PDB entry 3E2Z | X-ray diffraction, 2.81 A resolution | chains A and B

Chain A:
Molecule: Kynurenine-oxoglutarate transaminase 3
Source organism: Mus musculus
Notes: EC 2.6.1.7, 4.4.1.13
UniProt: Q71RI9 (KAT3_MOUSE); residues 42-451 here = UniProt positions 42-451
Chain sequence (410 residues; each row starts with the number of its first residue):
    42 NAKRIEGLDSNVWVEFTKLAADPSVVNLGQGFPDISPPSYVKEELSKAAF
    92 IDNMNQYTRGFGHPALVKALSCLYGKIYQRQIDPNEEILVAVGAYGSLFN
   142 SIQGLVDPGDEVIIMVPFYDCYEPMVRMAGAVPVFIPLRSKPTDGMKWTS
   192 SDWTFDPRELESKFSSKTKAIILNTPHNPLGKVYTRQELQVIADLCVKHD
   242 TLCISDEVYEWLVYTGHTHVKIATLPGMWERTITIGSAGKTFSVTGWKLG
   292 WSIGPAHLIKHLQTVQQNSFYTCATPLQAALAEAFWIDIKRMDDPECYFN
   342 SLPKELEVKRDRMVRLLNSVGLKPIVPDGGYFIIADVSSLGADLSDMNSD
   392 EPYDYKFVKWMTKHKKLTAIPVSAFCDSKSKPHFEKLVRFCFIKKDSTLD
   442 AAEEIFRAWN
Modified / non-standard residues: K281 ((2S)-2-amino-6-[[3-hydroxy-2-methyl-5-(phosphonooxymethyl)pyridin-4-yl]methylideneamino]hexanoic acid; LLP)
Residues lining bound ligands:
  - L-kynurenine (KYN; (2S)-2-amino-4-(2-aminophenyl)-4-oxobutanoic acid), molecule 1: W54, G70, Q71, G72, Y136, Y160, N219, Y250, K281, F373, R430
  - L-kynurenine (KYN), molecule 2: Y98, Y312, T313
Curated features (UniProtKB/Swiss-Prot):
  - binding site (substrate): G72, N219, R430
  - modified residue: K117 (N6-acetyllysine), K281 (N6-(pyridoxal phosphate)lysine)

Chain B:
Molecule: Kynurenine-oxoglutarate transaminase 3
Source organism: Mus musculus
UniProt: Q71RI9 (KAT3_MOUSE); numbering as in UniProt (aligned over 42-451)
Chain sequence (410 residues; numbered 42 to 451; the number before each row is that of its first residue):
    42 NAKRIEGLDSNVWVEFTKLAADPSVVNLGQGFPDISPPSYVKEELSKAAF
    92 IDNMNQYTRGFGHPALVKALSCLYGKIYQRQIDPNEEILVAVGAYGSLFN
   142 SIQGLVDPGDEVIIMVPFYDCYEPMVRMAGAVPVFIPLRSKPTDGMKWTS
   192 SDWTFDPRELESKFSSKTKAIILNTPHNPLGKVYTRQELQVIADLCVKHD
   242 TLCISDEVYEWLVYTGHTHVKIATLPGMWERTITIGSAGKTFSVTGWKLG
   292 WSIGPAHLIKHLQTVQQNSFYTCATPLQAALAEAFWIDIKRMDDPECYFN
   342 SLPKELEVKRDRMVRLLNSVGLKPIVPDGGYFIIADVSSLGADLSDMNSD
   392 EPYDYKFVKWMTKHKKLTAIPVSAFCDSKSKPHFEKLVRFCFIKKDSTLD
   442 AAEEIFRAWN
Residues lining bound ligands:
  - L-kynurenine (KYN; (2S)-2-amino-4-(2-aminophenyl)-4-oxobutanoic acid), molecule 1: W54, G70, Q71, G72, Y136, Y160, N219, Y250, F373, R430
  - L-kynurenine (KYN), molecule 2: Y98, Y312, T313
  - 4'-deoxy-4'-aminopyridoxal-5'-phosphate (PMP): G134, A135, Y136, L139, Y160, Y163, N215, N219, D247, V249, Y250, S278, K281, K289
Curated features (UniProtKB/Swiss-Prot):
  - binding site (substrate): G72, N219, R430
  - modified residue: K117 (N6-acetyllysine), K281 (N6-(pyridoxal phosphate)lysine)

Chain A / chain B interface:
Contacting residue pairs (140):
  N42(A) - G145(B)
  N42(A) - H302(B)  hydrogen bond (backbone-side chain)
  A43(A) - Q144(B)
  A43(A) - G145(B)  hydrogen bond (backbone-backbone)
  A43(A) - L146(B)
  A43(A) - V147(B)
  A43(A) - D148(B)
  K44(A) - D148(B)  hydrogen bond (backbone-side chain)
  R45(A) - Q144(B)  hydrogen bond (side chain-backbone)
  R45(A) - V147(B)  hydrogen bond (side chain-backbone)
  R45(A) - P149(B)
  R45(A) - A170(B)  hydrogen bond (side chain-backbone)
  I46(A) - G145(B)
  I46(A) - H302(B)
  L49(A) - T305(B)
  L49(A) - Q308(B)  hydrogen bond (backbone-side chain)
  L49(A) - N309(B)  hydrogen bond (backbone-side chain)
  D50(A) - T305(B)
  D50(A) - Q308(B)  hydrogen bond (backbone-side chain)
  N52(A) - Q308(B)
  N52(A) - Y312(B)  hydrogen bond
  W54(A) - Y312(B)
  V55(A) - Y312(B)
  G72(A) - Y98(B)
  F73(A) - Q97(B)
  F73(A) - Y98(B)
  P74(A) - Q97(B)
  S77(A) - D93(B)  hydrogen bond
  P78(A) - D93(B)
  K83(A) - A90(B)
  K83(A) - F91(B)
  K83(A) - D93(B)  salt bridge
  L86(A) - L86(B)  hydrophobic
  L86(A) - A90(B)  hydrophobic
  S87(A) - S87(B)  hydrogen bond
  S87(A) - F91(B)
  A90(A) - K83(B)
  A90(A) - L86(B)  hydrophobic
  F91(A) - K83(B)
  F91(A) - S87(B)
  D93(A) - S77(B)  hydrogen bond
  D93(A) - P78(B)
  D93(A) - K83(B)  salt bridge
  N94(A) - F73(B)
  N96(A) - K83(B)
  N96(A) - V285(B)
  N96(A) - T286(B)  hydrogen bond (backbone-backbone)
  N96(A) - G287(B)  hydrogen bond (backbone-backbone)
  N96(A) - W288(B)
  Q97(A) - F73(B)
  Q97(A) - P74(B)
  Q97(A) - S284(B)  hydrogen bond (side chain-backbone)
  Q97(A) - V285(B)
  Q97(A) - T286(B)  hydrogen bond
  Q97(A) - G287(B)
  Y98(A) - G72(B)
  Y98(A) - K281(B)  hydrogen bond
  Y98(A) - T286(B)  hydrogen bond (backbone-side chain)
  Y98(A) - G287(B)
  V133(A) - V133(B)  hydrophobic
  V133(A) - T313(B)
  Y136(A) - Q308(B)
  Y136(A) - S310(B)
  Y136(A) - F311(B)
  Y136(A) - Y312(B)
  G137(A) - S310(B)  hydrogen bond (backbone-backbone)
  G137(A) - F311(B)
  F140(A) - F140(B)  hydrophobic
  F140(A) - N309(B)
  F140(A) - S310(B)
  F140(A) - F311(B)  hydrophobic
  I143(A) - R45(B)
  Q144(A) - A43(B)
  Q144(A) - R45(B)  hydrogen bond (backbone-side chain)
  Q144(A) - M169(B)
  G145(A) - N42(B)
  G145(A) - A43(B)  hydrogen bond (backbone-backbone)
  G145(A) - I46(B)
  V147(A) - A43(B)
  V147(A) - R45(B)  hydrogen bond (backbone-side chain)
  D148(A) - A43(B)
  D148(A) - K44(B)  hydrogen bond (side chain-backbone)
  P149(A) - R45(B)
  P165(A) - N309(B)
  M166(A) - N309(B)
  M166(A) - S310(B)
  M169(A) - Q144(B)
  A170(A) - R45(B)  hydrogen bond (backbone-side chain)
  K281(A) - Y98(B)
  S284(A) - Q97(B)
  V285(A) - N96(B)
  T286(A) - N96(B)  hydrogen bond (backbone-backbone)
  T286(A) - Q97(B)  hydrogen bond
  T286(A) - Y98(B)  hydrogen bond (side chain-backbone)
  G287(A) - N96(B)  hydrogen bond (backbone-backbone)
  G287(A) - Q97(B)
  G287(A) - Y98(B)
  G287(A) - A315(B)
  G287(A) - T316(B)  hydrogen bond (backbone-backbone)
  G287(A) - P317(B)
  W288(A) - N96(B)
  W288(A) - A315(B)
  W288(A) - P317(B)
  K289(A) - Y98(B)
  K289(A) - F311(B)  hydrogen bond (side chain-backbone)
  K289(A) - T313(B)
  H302(A) - N42(B)  hydrogen bond (side chain-backbone)
  H302(A) - I46(B)
  T305(A) - I46(B)
  T305(A) - L49(B)
  T305(A) - D50(B)
  Q308(A) - L49(B)  hydrogen bond (side chain-backbone)
  Q308(A) - D50(B)  hydrogen bond (side chain-backbone)
  Q308(A) - N52(B)
  Q308(A) - V55(B)
  N309(A) - L49(B)  hydrogen bond (side chain-backbone)
  N309(A) - F140(B)
  N309(A) - P165(B)
  N309(A) - M166(B)
  S310(A) - Y136(B)
  S310(A) - G137(B)
  S310(A) - F140(B)
  S310(A) - M166(B)
  F311(A) - V133(B)  hydrophobic
  F311(A) - Y136(B)
  F311(A) - K289(B)  hydrogen bond (backbone-side chain)
  F311(A) - F311(B)  hydrophobic
  Y312(A) - N52(B)  hydrogen bond
  Y312(A) - V55(B)
  Y312(A) - Y136(B)
  T313(A) - V133(B)
  T313(A) - K289(B)
  A315(A) - G287(B)
  A315(A) - W288(B)
  A315(A) - L318(B)  hydrophobic
  T316(A) - G287(B)  hydrogen bond (backbone-backbone)
  P317(A) - G287(B)
  P317(A) - W288(B)
  L318(A) - A315(B)  hydrophobic
  L318(A) - L318(B)  hydrophobic
Also at the interface, not in a pair above, chain A (66 interface residues in all): S51, I76, E84, F102, L146, G171, V306, C314
Also at the interface, not in a pair above, chain B (63 interface residues in all): W54, E84, N94, F102, I143, V306, C314

Summary:
66 residues of chain A and 63 residues of chain B are in contact; the contacts include 38 hydrogen bonds and 2
salt bridges. Polar pairs include K83(A)-D93(B), D93(A)-K83(B) and N42(A)-H302(B). L-kynurenine is bound
between chain A and chain B. Chain B binds 4'-deoxy-4'-aminopyridoxal-5'-phosphate.
Here chain A is Kynurenine-oxoglutarate transaminase 3 and chain B is Kynurenine-oxoglutarate transaminase 3,
both from Mus musculus. Entry 3E2Z (Crystal structure of mouse kynurenine aminotransferase III in complex with
kynurenine) was determined by X-ray diffraction (same publication as 3E2F and 3E2Y).
